3J9X - chains K and 7 of the 60 polymer chains in the assembly; structure by electron microscopy, 3.80 A resolution.

# Chain K
Name: coat protein
Source organism: Sulfolobus islandicus rod-shaped virus 2
UniProtKB: Q8V9P2 (Q8V9P2_9VIRU); numbering as in UniProt (aligned over 7-134)
Chain sequence (128 residues; row label = number of the first residue in the row):
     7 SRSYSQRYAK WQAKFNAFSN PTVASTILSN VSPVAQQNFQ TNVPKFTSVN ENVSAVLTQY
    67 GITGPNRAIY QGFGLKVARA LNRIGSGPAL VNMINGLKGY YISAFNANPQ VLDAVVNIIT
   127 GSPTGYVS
What the authors report for this chain:
  - binding site for the 348-nt DNA strand: Trp17, Phe21, Arg73, Arg89
  - binding site for the 348-nt DNA strand (chain 7): Arg8, Lys16, Lys20, Phe24, Val37, Asn44, Asn48, Phe52, Lys82, Arg85

# Chain 7
Molecule: 348-nt DNA strand
Source organism: Sulfolobus islandicus rod-shaped virus 2
Sequence (348 nucleotides; each row starts with the number of its first residue):
     1 ATATATATAT ATATATATAT ATATATATAT ATATATATAT ATATATATAT ATATATATAT
    61 ATATATATAT ATATATATAT ATATATATAT ATATATATAT ATATATATAT ATATATATAT
   121 ATATATATAT ATATATATAT ATATATATAT ATATATATAT ATATATATAT ATATATATAT
   181 ATATATATAT ATATATATAT ATATATATAT ATATATATAT ATATATATAT ATATATATAT
   241 ATATATATAT ATATATATAT ATATATATAT ATATATATAT ATATATATAT ATATATATAT
   301 ATATATATAT ATATATATAT ATATATATAT ATATATATAT ATATATAT

# Chain K / chain 7 interface
Contacting residue pairs (36):
  Ser7(K) - DA285(7)  hydrogen bond to the phosphate
  Arg8(K) - DT284(7)  salt bridge to the phosphate
  Arg8(K) - DA285(7)  hydrogen bond to the phosphate
  Arg13(K) - DA283(7)  hydrogen bond to the base
  Arg13(K) - DT284(7)  sugar contact
  Lys16(K) - DA283(7)  salt bridge to the phosphate
  Trp17(K) - DT282(7)  base contact
  Trp17(K) - DA283(7)  sugar contact
  Lys20(K) - DT282(7)  phosphate contact
  Lys20(K) - DA283(7)  salt bridge to the phosphate
  Phe24(K) - DA281(7)  sugar contact
  Ile33(K) - DA281(7)  phosphate contact
  Val37(K) - DT280(7)  phosphate contact
  Val37(K) - DA281(7)  phosphate contact
  Ala41(K) - DA279(7)  phosphate contact
  Ala41(K) - DT280(7)  phosphate contact
  Asn44(K) - DA279(7)  phosphate contact
  Asn44(K) - DT280(7)  hydrogen bond to the phosphate
  Phe45(K) - DA279(7)  sugar contact
  Asn48(K) - DT278(7)  phosphate contact
  Asn48(K) - DA279(7)  hydrogen bond to the phosphate
  Val49(K) - DT278(7)  sugar contact
  Phe52(K) - DA277(7)  phosphate contact
  Phe52(K) - DT278(7)  sugar contact
  Gly78(K) - DT276(7)  sugar contact
  Leu81(K) - DT276(7)  base contact
  Leu81(K) - DA277(7)  sugar contact
  Lys82(K) - DT276(7)  phosphate contact
  Lys82(K) - DA277(7)  phosphate contact
  Arg85(K) - DA277(7)  salt bridge to the phosphate
  Arg85(K) - DT278(7)  salt bridge to the phosphate
  Arg89(K) - DT278(7)  salt bridge to the phosphate
  Tyr106(K) - DA275(7)  phosphate contact
  Tyr106(K) - DT276(7)  hydrogen bond to the phosphate
  Tyr107(K) - DT276(7)  sugar contact
  Phe111(K) - DA275(7)  sugar contact
Also at the interface, not in a pair above, chain K (26 interface residues in all): Leu34, Val40, Ala74

# Summary
26 residues of chain K and 11 residues of chain 7 are in contact; the contacts include 6 hydrogen bonds and 6
salt bridges. Polar contacts include Arg13(K)-DA283(7), Ser7(K)-DA285(7) and Arg8(K)-DA285(7). The paper
reports a binding site for the 348-nt DNA strand (chain 7) at Arg8(K), Lys16(K) and Lys20(K) among others; a
binding site for the 348-nt DNA strand at Trp17(K), Phe21(K) and Arg73(K) among others.
Here chain K is coat protein and chain 7 is a 348-nt DNA strand, both from Sulfolobus islandicus rod-shaped
virus 2. Entry 3J9X (A Virus that Infects a Hyperthermophile Encapsidates A-Form DNA) was determined by
electron microscopy.
